PDB entry 4QRP | X-ray diffraction, 2.90 A resolution | chains A and E of the 5 polymer chains in the assembly

# Chain A
Protein: HLA class I histocompatibility antigen, B-8 alpha chain
Organism: Homo sapiens
UniProtKB: P30460 (1B08_HUMAN); residues 1-276 here correspond to UniProt positions 25-300 (UniProt number = residue number + 24)
Amino-acid sequence (276 residues; each row starts with the number of its first residue):
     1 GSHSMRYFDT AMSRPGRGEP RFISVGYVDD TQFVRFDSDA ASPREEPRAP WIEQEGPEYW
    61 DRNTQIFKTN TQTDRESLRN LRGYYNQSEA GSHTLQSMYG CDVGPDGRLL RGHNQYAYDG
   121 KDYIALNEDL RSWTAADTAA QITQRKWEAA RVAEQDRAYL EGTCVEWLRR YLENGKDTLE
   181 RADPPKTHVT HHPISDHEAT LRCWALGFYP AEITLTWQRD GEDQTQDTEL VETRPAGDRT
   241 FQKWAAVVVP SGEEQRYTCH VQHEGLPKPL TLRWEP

# Chain E
Protein: DD31 TCR beta chain
Organism: Homo sapiens
Amino-acid sequence (245 residues; numbered 1 to 257; 12 numbers in that range are skipped by the numbering (no residue carries them; nothing is unmodelled there); the number before each row is that of its first residue):
     1 EAGVAQSPRY KIIEKRQSVA FWCNPISGHA T
    39 LYWYQQILGQ GPKLLIQFQN NGV
    66 VDDSQLPKDR FSAERL
    83 KGVDSTLKIQ PAKLEDSAVY LCASSLRGRG DQPQHFGDGT RLSILEDLKN VFPPEVAVFE
   143 PSEAEISHTQ KATLVCLATG FYPDHVELSW WVNGKEVHSG VCTDPQPLKE QPALNDSRYA
   203 LSSRLRVSAT FWQNPRNHFR CQVQFYGLSE NDEWTQDRAK PVTQIVSAEA WGRAD
Not modelled in the structure: 1-2
Cystine bridges: Cys23-Cys104, Cys158-Cys223

# Interface between chain A and chain E
Pairs across the interface - 16 pairs, chain A then chain E:
  Gln65(A) - Val66(E)
  Gln65(A) - Asp67(E)  hydrogen bond
  Lys68(A) - Val61(E)
  Lys68(A) - Val66(E)
  Thr69(A) - Gln57(E)
  Thr69(A) - Val66(E)
  Gln72(A) - Gln57(E)
  Gln72(A) - Asn58(E)
  Gln72(A) - Asn59(E)  hydrogen bond
  Gln72(A) - Gly60(E)
  Glu76(A) - Asn58(E)
  Ala150(A) - Arg111(E)  hydrogen bond (backbone-side chain)
  Arg151(A) - Arg111(E)
  Gln155(A) - Arg111(E)
  Gln155(A) - Gly112(E)
  Gln155(A) - Asp113(E)
Other interface residues (no listed pair), chain A (9 interface residues in all): Val152
Interface features reported in the paper:
  - residue pairs: Gln65(A)-Asp67(E) (hydrogen bond), Gln155(A)-Asp113(E), Val66(E)-Gln65(A)
  - interface residues, chain A: Thr69(A), Gln72(A)
  - interface residues, chain E: Arg111(E)

# Summary
9 residues of chain A face 10 of chain E across their interface, with 3 hydrogen bonds. Polar pairs include
Gln65(A)-Asp67(E), Gln72(A)-Asn59(E) and Ala150(A)-Arg111(E). The paper describes a hydrogen bond between
Gln65(A) and Asp67(E); contacts between Gln155(A) and Asp113(E) and Val66(E) and Gln65(A). The paper reports
interface residues Thr69(A), Gln72(A) and Arg111(E).
Chain A is HLA class I histocompatibility antigen, B-8 alpha chain and chain E is DD31 TCR beta chain, both
from Homo sapiens; the structure, Crystal Structure of HLA B*0801 in complex with HSKKKCDEL and DD31 TCR, was
determined by X-ray diffraction, deposited together with 4QRQ.
